6DV9 - chains C and G of the 9 polymer chains in the assembly; structure by X-ray diffraction, 3.80 A resolution.

# Chain C
Protein: DNA-directed RNA polymerase subunit beta
Source organism: Mycobacterium tuberculosis (strain ATCC 25618 / H37Rv)
Notes: EC 2.7.7.6
UniProt: P9WGY9 (RPOB_MYCTU); residues 1-1178 here = UniProt positions 1-1178
Chain sequence (1178 residues; each row starts with the number of its first residue):
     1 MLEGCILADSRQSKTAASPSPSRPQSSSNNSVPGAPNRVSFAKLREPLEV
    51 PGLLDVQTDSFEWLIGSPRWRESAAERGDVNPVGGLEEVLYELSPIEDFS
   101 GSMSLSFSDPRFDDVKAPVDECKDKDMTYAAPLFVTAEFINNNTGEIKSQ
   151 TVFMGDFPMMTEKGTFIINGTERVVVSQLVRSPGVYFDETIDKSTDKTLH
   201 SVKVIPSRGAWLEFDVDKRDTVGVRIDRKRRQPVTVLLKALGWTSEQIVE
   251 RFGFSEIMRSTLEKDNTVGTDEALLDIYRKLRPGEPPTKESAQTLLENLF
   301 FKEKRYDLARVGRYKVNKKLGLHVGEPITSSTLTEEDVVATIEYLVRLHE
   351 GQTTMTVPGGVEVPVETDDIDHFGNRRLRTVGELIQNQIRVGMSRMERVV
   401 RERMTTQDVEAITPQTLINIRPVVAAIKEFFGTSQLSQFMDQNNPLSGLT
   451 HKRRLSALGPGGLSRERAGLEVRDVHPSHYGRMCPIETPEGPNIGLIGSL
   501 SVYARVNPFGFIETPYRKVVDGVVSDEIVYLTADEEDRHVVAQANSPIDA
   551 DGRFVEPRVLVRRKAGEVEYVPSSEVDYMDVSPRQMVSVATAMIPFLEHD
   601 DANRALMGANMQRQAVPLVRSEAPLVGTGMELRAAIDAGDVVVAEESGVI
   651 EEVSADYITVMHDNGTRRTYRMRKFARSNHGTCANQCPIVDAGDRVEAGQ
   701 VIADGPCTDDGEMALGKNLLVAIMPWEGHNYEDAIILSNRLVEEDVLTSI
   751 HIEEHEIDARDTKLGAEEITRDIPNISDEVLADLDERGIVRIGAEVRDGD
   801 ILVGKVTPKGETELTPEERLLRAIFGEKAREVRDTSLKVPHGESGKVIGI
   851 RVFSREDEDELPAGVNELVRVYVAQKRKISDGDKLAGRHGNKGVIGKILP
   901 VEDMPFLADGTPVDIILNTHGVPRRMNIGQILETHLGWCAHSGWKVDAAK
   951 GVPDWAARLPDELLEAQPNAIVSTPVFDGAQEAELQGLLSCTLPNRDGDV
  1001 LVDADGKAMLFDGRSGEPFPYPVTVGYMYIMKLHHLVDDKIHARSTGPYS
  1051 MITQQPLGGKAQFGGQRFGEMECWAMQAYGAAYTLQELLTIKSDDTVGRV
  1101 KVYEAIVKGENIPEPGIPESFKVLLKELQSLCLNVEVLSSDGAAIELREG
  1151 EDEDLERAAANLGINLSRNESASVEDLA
Unresolved in the structure: 1-27, 1154-1178
Swiss-Prot annotation at these positions:
  - natural variant: Val423 (V423A: In strain: vr1), Leu436 (L436P: In strain: vr2), Ser437 (S437T: In strain: vr3), Gln438 to Asp441 (sequence variant, change not given here; In strain: RJ49), Gln438 (Q438L: In strain: vr4), Phe439 (F439V: In strain: RJ37), Met440 to Asn443 (deletion: In strain: RJ55), Asp441 (D441V: In strain: vr3), Leu449 to Lys452 (sequence variant, change not given here; In strain: RJ48), His451 (H451D: In strain: vr5; H451L: In strain: SP28; H451N: In strain: vr6; H451P: In strain: vr8; H451Q: In strain: vr1; H451R: In strain: vr7), Ser456 (S456L: In strain: vr11 and RJ37; S456Q: In strain: vr9; S456W: In strain: vr10), Leu458 (L458P: In strain: vr12 and SP22)
  - mutagenesis: Glu138 (E138R: Weakens interaction with TRCF and CarD), Ile147 (I147A: Weakens interaction with TRCF and CarD), Lys148 (K148A: Does not affect association with TRCF, but weakens interaction with CarD), Ser149 (S149A: Does not affect association with TRCF, but weakens interaction with CarD)

# Chain G
Molecule: 17-nt DNA strand
Sequence (17 nucleotides; row label = number of the first residue in the row):
     4 GCATCCGTGAGTCGAGG

# Chain C / chain G interface
Pairs across the interface (10):
  Lys218(C) with DT7(G), salt bridge to the phosphate
  Gly1059(C) with DA18(G), phosphate contact
  Lys1060(C) with DA18(G), hydrogen bond to the phosphate
  Ala1061(C) with DG19(G), phosphate contact
  Gln1066(C) with DG17(G), sugar contact
  Arg1067(C) with DC16(G), salt bridge to the phosphate; DG17(G), hydrogen bond to the phosphate
  Gly1069(C) with DC16(G), phosphate contact
  Met1071(C) with DG14(G), sugar contact; DT15(G), sugar contact
Interface residues without a listed pair, chain C (11 interface residues in all): Arg219, Phe439, Asn679
Interface residues without a listed pair, chain G (9 interface residues in all): DA6, DG20

# Overview
11 residues of chain C face 9 of chain G across their interface, with 2 hydrogen bonds and 2 salt bridges.
Polar contacts include Lys1060(C)-DA18(G), Arg1067(C)-DG17(G) and Lys218(C)-DT7(G). UniProt lists 4
mutagenesis sites on chain C.
Chain C is DNA-directed RNA polymerase subunit beta (Mycobacterium tuberculosis (strain ATCC 25618 / H37Rv))
and chain G is a 17-nt DNA strand; the structure, Crystal structure of Mycobacterium tuberculosis
transcription initiation complex(ECF sigma factor L) containing 5nt RNA with 4nt ..., was determined by X-ray
diffraction together with 6DVB, 6DVC, 6DVD and 6DVE from the same study.
